7F56 - chains A and D of the 5 polymer chains in the assembly; structure by electron microscopy, 4.10 A resolution (low resolution: residue-level contacts below are approximate; hydrogen-bond / salt-bridge calls are withheld).

[Chain A (and D)]
Molecule: Glutamate receptor ionotropic, kainate 2
From: Rattus norvegicus
Notes: chain D of this document is another copy of the same molecule, construct and numbering; everything in this record applies to it too
UniProtKB: P42260 (GRIK2_RAT); numbering as in UniProt (aligned over 1-908)
Chain sequence (908 residues; numbered 1 to 908; the number before each row is that of its first residue):
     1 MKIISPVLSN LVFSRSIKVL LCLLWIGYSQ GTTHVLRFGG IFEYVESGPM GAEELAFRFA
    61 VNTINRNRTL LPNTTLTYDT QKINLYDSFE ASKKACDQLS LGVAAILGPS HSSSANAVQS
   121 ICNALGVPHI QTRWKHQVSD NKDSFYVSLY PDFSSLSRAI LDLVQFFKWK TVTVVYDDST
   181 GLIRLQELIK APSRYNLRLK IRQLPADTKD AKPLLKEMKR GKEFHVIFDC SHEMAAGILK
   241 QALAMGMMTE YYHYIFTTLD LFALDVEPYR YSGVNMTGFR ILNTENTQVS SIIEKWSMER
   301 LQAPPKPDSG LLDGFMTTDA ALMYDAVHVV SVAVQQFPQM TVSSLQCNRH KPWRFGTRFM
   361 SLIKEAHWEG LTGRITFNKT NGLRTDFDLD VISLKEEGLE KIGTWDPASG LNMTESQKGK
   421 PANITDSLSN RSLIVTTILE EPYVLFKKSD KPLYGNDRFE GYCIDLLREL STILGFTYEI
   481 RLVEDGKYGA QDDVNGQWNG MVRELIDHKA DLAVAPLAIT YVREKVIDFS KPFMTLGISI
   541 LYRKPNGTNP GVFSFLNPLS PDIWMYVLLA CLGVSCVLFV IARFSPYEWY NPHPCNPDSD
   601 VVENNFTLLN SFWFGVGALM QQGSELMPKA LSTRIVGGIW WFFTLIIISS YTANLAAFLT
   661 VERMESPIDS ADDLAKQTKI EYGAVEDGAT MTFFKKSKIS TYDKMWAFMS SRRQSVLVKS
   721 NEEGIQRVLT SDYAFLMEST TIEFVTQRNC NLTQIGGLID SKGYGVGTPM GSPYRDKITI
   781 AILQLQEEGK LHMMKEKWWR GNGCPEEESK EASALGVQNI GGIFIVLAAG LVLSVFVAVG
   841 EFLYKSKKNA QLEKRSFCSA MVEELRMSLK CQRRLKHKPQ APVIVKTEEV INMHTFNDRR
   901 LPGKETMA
Unresolved in the structure: 1-32, 864-908 (chain D: 1-32, 851-908)
Disulfide bonds: Cys96-Cys347
Covalent attachments: N-acetylglucosamine (NAG) linked to Asn275, Asn430, Asn546; glycan linked to Asn378
Sequence notes: engineered mutation Leu107 (Phe in P42260); variant Val567 (Ile in P42260), Cys571 (Tyr in P42260)
Swiss-Prot annotation at these positions:
  - binding site (L-glutamate): Pro516, Ala518, Arg523, Ala689, Thr690, Glu738
  - modified residue (Phosphoserine): Ser846, Ser868
  - glycosylation (N-linked (GlcNAc...) asparagine): Asn67, Asn73, Asn275, Asn378, Asn412, Asn423, Asn430, Asn546, Asn751
  - cross-link: Lys886 (Glycyl lysine isopeptide (Lys-Gly) (interchain with G-Cter in SUMO1))
  - natural variant: Cys571 (Y571C: In RNA edited version; this construct carries the variant), Gln621 (Q621R: In RNA edited version)
  - mutagenesis: Asn751 (N751Q: Loss of glycosylation), Val883 (V883A: Abolishes interaction with KLHL17. Abolishes actinfilin-mediated degradation), Ile884 (I884A: Abolishes interaction with KLHL17. Abolishes actinfilin-mediated degradation), Lys886 (K886R: Abolishes sumoylation. Loss of kainate-mediated endocytosis)
Reported in the primary citation:
  - specificity-determining residues: Arg220 (by similarity / conservation)

[Chain A / chain D interface]
Residue-residue contacts (61):
  Phe555(A) - Ile646(D)
  His593(A) - Cys595(D)
  Asn610(A) - Arg634(D)
  Trp613(A) - Arg634(D)
  Trp613(A) - Gly638(D)
  Trp613(A) - Trp641(D)
  Leu619(A) - Leu645(D)
  Met620(A) - Gly638(D)
  Met620(A) - Trp641(D)
  Met620(A) - Phe642(D)
  Met620(A) - Leu645(D)
  Gln621(A) - Gln621(D)
  Gln621(A) - Leu645(D)
  Gln622(A) - Ala618(D)
  Gln622(A) - Met620(D)
  Gln622(A) - Gln622(D)
  Gln622(A) - Gly623(D)
  Glu625(A) - Met627(D)
  Glu625(A) - Arg634(D)
  Ile648(A) - Leu645(D)
  Tyr651(A) - Ser649(D)
  Thr652(A) - Ser649(D)
  Leu655(A) - Ala653(D)
  Ala656(A) - Ala653(D)
  Leu659(A) - Asn654(D)
  Leu659(A) - Ala657(D)
  Arg663(A) - Ala657(D)
  Arg663(A) - Phe658(D)
  Arg663(A) - Val661(D)
  Met664(A) - Val661(D)
  Asp672(A) - Gln677(D)
  Asp672(A) - Thr678(D)
  Lys676(A) - Lys676(D)
  Lys698(A) - Ala707(D)
  Ile699(A) - Phe708(D)
  Ser700(A) - Lys676(D)
  Ser700(A) - Lys704(D)
  Ser700(A) - Phe708(D)
  Thr701(A) - Thr678(D)
  Val817(A) - Pro558(D)
  Val817(A) - Leu559(D)
  Val817(A) - Ser560(D)
  Val817(A) - Ile563(D)
  Val817(A) - Asn654(D)
  Gln818(A) - Ser560(D)
  Ile823(A) - Phe643(D)
  Ile823(A) - Ile646(D)
  Phe824(A) - Phe643(D)
  Leu827(A) - Ile639(D)
  Leu831(A) - Val577(D)
  Ser834(A) - Ile581(D)
  Ser834(A) - Ile635(D)
  Ser834(A) - Val636(D)
  Val837(A) - Ser632(D)
  Val837(A) - Ile635(D)
  Ala838(A) - Ile581(D)
  Ala838(A) - Ser632(D)
  Glu841(A) - Leu631(D)
  Lys845(A) - Pro586(D)
  Lys848(A) - Tyr587(D)
  Met861(A) - Phe584(D)
Also at the interface, not in a pair above, chain A (45 interface residues in all): Leu609, Gly617, Gly623, Thr660, Leu815, Gly816, Ile820, Val826, Val835
Also at the interface, not in a pair above, chain D (49 interface residues in all): Asn557, Tyr566, Ala570, Gly617, Lys629, Ile647, Ser650, Glu662, Lys679

[Overview]
The interface between chain A and chain D involves 45 residues on one side and 49 on the other. Covalently
linked N-acetylglucosamine: at Asn275(A), Asn430(A) and Asn546(A). From UniProt: 6 L-glutamate-binding
residues and 4 mutagenesis sites on chain A. The paper reports the specificity determinant Arg220(A).
Chain A and chain D are both Glutamate receptor ionotropic, kainate 2 (Rattus norvegicus); the structure,
DNQX-bound GluK2-1xNeto2 complex, with asymmetric LBD, was determined by electron microscopy, deposited
together with 7F57, 7F59, 7F5A and 7F5B.
